PDB entry 8TEA | electron microscopy, 3.40 A resolution | chains C and E of the 7 polymer chains in the assembly

# Chain C
Molecule: Envelope protein UL128
From: Human betaherpesvirus 5
UniProtKB: Q38LY2 (Q38LY2_HCMV); residue numbers follow UniProt; this construct covers 28-171
Amino-acid sequence (163 residues; row label = number of the first residue in the row):
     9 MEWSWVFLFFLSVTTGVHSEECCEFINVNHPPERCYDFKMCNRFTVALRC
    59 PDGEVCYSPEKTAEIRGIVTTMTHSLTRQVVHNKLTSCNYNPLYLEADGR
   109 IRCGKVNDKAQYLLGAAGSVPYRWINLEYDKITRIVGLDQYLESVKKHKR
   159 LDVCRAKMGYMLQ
Disordered / not traced: 9-29, 134-171
Sequence notes: expression tag (9-27)
Disulfide bonds: Cys30-Cys49, Cys31-Cys64, Cys43-Cys58, Cys96-Cys111

# Chain E
Molecule: UL131A
From: Human betaherpesvirus 5
UniProtKB: Q38M12 (Q38M12_HCMV); residues 19-129 here = UniProt positions 19-129
Amino-acid sequence (130 residues; row label = number of the first residue in the row; numbering starts at 0):
     0 MEWSWVFLFFLSVTTGVHSQCQRETAEKNDYYRVPHYWDACSRALPDQTR
    50 YKYVEQLVDLTLNYHYDASHGLDNFDVLKRINVTEVSLLISDFRRQNRRG
   100 GTNKRTTFNAAGSLAPHARSLEFSVRLFAN
Disordered / not traced: 0-18
Sequence notes: expression tag (0-18)
Disulfide bonds: Cys20-Cys40

# How chain C and chain E interact
Residue-residue contacts - 36 pairs, chain C then chain E:
  Ser95(C) - Tyr30(E)  hydrogen bond (side chain-backbone)
  Ser95(C) - Tyr31(E)
  Ser95(C) - Arg32(E)
  Cys96(C) - Arg32(E)
  Asn97(C) - Arg32(E)  hydrogen bond (side chain-backbone)
  Asn99(C) - Arg32(E)
  Asn99(C) - Val33(E)
  Asn99(C) - Tyr36(E)  hydrogen bond (side chain-backbone)
  Asn99(C) - Trp37(E)
  Pro100(C) - Trp37(E)
  Ile109(C) - Tyr30(E)
  Arg110(C) - Asp29(E)
  Cys111(C) - Asp29(E)  hydrogen bond (backbone-backbone)
  Cys111(C) - Tyr30(E)
  Cys111(C) - Arg32(E)  hydrogen bond (backbone-side chain)
  Gly112(C) - Arg32(E)  hydrogen bond (backbone-side chain)
  Gly112(C) - Tyr36(E)
  Gly112(C) - Trp37(E)
  Lys113(C) - Glu26(E)
  Lys113(C) - Asp29(E)  salt bridge
  Lys113(C) - Arg32(E)
  Lys113(C) - Tyr36(E)
  Lys113(C) - Trp37(E)
  Val114(C) - Arg22(E)
  Val114(C) - Tyr36(E)  hydrogen bond (backbone-side chain)
  Val114(C) - Trp37(E)  hydrophobic
  Val114(C) - Cys40(E)
  Asn115(C) - Arg22(E)  hydrogen bond
  Leu121(C) - Trp37(E)  hydrophobic
  Val128(C) - Thr83(E)  hydrogen bond (backbone-side chain)
  Tyr130(C) - Ile80(E)
  Tyr130(C) - Asn81(E)  hydrogen bond
  Tyr130(C) - Val82(E)  hydrophobic
  Trp132(C) - Leu77(E)
  Trp132(C) - Lys78(E)  hydrogen bond (side chain-backbone)
  Trp132(C) - Ile80(E)
Other interface residues (no listed pair), chain C (20 interface residues in all): Leu93, Arg108, Gly126, Ser127
Other interface residues (no listed pair), chain E (19 interface residues in all): Pro34, His35, Ser41

# Overview
20 residues of chain C and 19 residues of chain E are in contact; the contacts include 11 hydrogen bonds and 1
salt bridge. Polar contacts include Lys113(C)-Asp29(E), Ser95(C)-Tyr30(E) and Asn97(C)-Arg32(E).
Chain C is Envelope protein UL128 and chain E is UL131A, both from Human betaherpesvirus 5; the structure,
HCMV Pentamer in complex with CS2pt1p2_A10L Fab and CS3pt1p4_C1L Fab, was determined by electron microscopy
(same publication as 8TCO).
